PDB entry 5E7S | X-ray diffraction, 3.03 A resolution | chains A and B of the 6 polymer chains in the assembly

== Chain A (and B) ==
Molecule: Lon protease
Source organism: Meiothermus taiwanensis
Notes: EC 3.4.21.53; chain B of this document is another copy of the same molecule, construct and numbering; everything in this record applies to it too
Reference sequence: A0A059VAZ3 (A0A059VAZ3_9DEIN); residues 491-781 here = UniProt positions 491-781
Chain sequence (298 residues; row label = number of the first residue in the row):
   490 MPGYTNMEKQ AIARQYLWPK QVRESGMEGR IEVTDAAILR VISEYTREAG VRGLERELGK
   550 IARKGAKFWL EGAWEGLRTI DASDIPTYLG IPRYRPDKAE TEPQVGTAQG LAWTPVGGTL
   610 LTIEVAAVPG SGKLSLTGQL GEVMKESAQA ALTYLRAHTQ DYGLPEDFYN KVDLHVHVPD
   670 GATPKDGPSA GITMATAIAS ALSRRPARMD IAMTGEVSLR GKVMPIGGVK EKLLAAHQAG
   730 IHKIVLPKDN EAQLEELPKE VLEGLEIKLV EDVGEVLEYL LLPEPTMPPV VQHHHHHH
Unresolved in the structure: 490-491, 780-787
Sequence notes: expression tag (490, 782-787)

== Chain A / chain B interface ==
Contacting residue pairs - 30 pairs, chain A then chain B:
  Gln593(A) with Arg709(B)
  Thr596(A) with Arg709(B)
  Glu613(A) with Ser707(B), hydrogen bond; Leu708(B), hydrogen bond (side chain-backbone); Arg709(B), salt bridge
  Val614(A) with Leu708(B)
  Ala615(A) with Thr642(B); Leu708(B)
  Val617(A) with Arg645(B); Ala646(B), hydrophobic
  Pro618(A) with Arg645(B), hydrogen bond (backbone-side chain); Tyr658(B)
  Gly619(A) with Tyr658(B)
  Thr626(A) with Glu635(B); Gln638(B)
  Gly627(A) with Glu635(B), hydrogen bond (backbone-side chain)
  Gln628(A) with Glu631(B); Val632(B); Glu635(B), hydrogen bond (backbone-side chain)
  Asp662(A) with Arg645(B), salt bridge
  His664(A) with Gln638(B); Ala639(B); Thr642(B), hydrogen bond; Leu708(B)
  His666(A) with Leu708(B)
  Pro668(A) with Met713(B), hydrophobic
  Asp669(A) with Glu705(B); Met713(B)
  Gly670(A) with Val632(B); Glu705(B), hydrogen bond (backbone-side chain)
Interface residues without a listed pair, chain A (21 interface residues in all): Thr611, Ser624, Ala671, Met698
Interface residues without a listed pair, chain B (16 interface residues in all): Pro677, Val706

== Summary ==
21 residues of chain A face 16 of chain B across their interface, with 7 hydrogen bonds and 2 salt bridges.
Polar pairs include Glu613(A)-Arg709(B), Asp662(A)-Arg645(B) and Glu613(A)-Ser707(B).
Chain A and chain B are both Lon protease (Meiothermus taiwanensis); the structure, Hexameric structure of a
LonA protease domain in active state, was determined by X-ray diffraction, deposited together with 4YPM.
